8XJK - chains A and R of the 5 polymer chains in the assembly; structure by electron microscopy, 2.63 A resolution.

# Chain A
Molecule: Engineered miniGq
Organism: synthetic construct
Sequence (246 residues; row label = number of the first residue in the row):
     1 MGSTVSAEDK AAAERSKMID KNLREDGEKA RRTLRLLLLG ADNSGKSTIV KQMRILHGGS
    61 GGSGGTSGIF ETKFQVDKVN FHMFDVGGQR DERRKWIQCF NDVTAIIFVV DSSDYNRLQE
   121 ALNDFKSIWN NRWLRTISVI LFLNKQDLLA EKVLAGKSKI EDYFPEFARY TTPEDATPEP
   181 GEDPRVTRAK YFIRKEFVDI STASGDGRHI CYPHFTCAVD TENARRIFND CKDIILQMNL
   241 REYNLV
Disordered / not traced: 1-4, 55-67, 88-92

# Chain R
Molecule: Fusion tag, Prostaglandin F2-alpha receptor, LgBiT
Organism: synthetic construct
UniProt: P43088 (PF2R_HUMAN); residues 1-327 carry their UniProt numbers (327 of 588 residues fall inside the UniProt entry; the rest is not from it)
Sequence (588 residues; each row starts with the number of its first residue; numbers below 1 keep their minus sign (Asp-84 is residue -84)):
   -84 DYKDDDDHHH HHHHHGQPGN GSAFLLAPNG SHAPDHNVTQ QRDEGGSGQP GNGSAFLLAP
   -24 NGSHAPDHNV TQQRDEENLY FQGVDMSMNN SKQLVSPAAA LLSNTTCQTE NRLSVFFSVI
    36 FMTVGILSNS LAIAILMKAY QRFRQKSKAS FLLLASGLVI TDFFGHLING AIAVFVYASD
    96 KEWIRFDQSN VLCSIFGICM VFSGLCPLLL GSVMAIERCI GVTKPIFHST KITSKHVKMM
   156 LSGVCLFAVF IALLPILGHR DYKIQASRTW CFYNTEDIKD WEDRFYLLLF SFLGLLALGV
   216 SLLCNAITGI TLLRVKFKSQ QHRQGRSHHL EMVIQLLAIM CVSCICWSPF LVTMANIGIN
   276 GNHSLETCET TLFALRMATW NQILDPWVYI LLRKAVLKNL YKLASQCCGV HVGSSGGGGS
   336 GGGGSSGAAA VFTLEDFVGD WEQTAAYNLD QVLEQGGVSS LLQNLAVSVT PIQRIVRSGE
   396 NALKIDIHVI IPYEGLSADQ MAQIEEVFKV VYPVDDHHFK VILPYGTLVI DGVTPNMLNY
   456 FGRPYEGIAV FDGKKITVTG TLWNGNKIID ERLITPDGSM LFRVTINS
Disordered / not traced: -84 to 25, 233-241, 322-503
Swiss-Prot annotation at these positions:
  - glycosylation (N-linked (GlcNAc...) asparagine): Asn4, Asn19
Disulfides: Cys108-Cys186
Ligand contacts: Cloprostenol (A1D5A): Ser33, Phe36, Met37, Gly80, His81, Asn84, Gly85, Ala88, Tyr92, Phe111, Met115, Val116, Ser118, Gly119, Thr184, Trp185, Phe187, Phe205, Trp262, Phe265, Leu287, Leu290, Arg291, Ala293, Thr294, Gln297

# How chain A and chain R interact
Residue-residue contacts (46):
  Glu28(A) - Thr148(R)
  Arg31(A) - Ser62(R)
  Arg31(A) - Lys63(R)
  Arg31(A) - Thr145(R)
  Arg31(A) - Ser149(R)
  Arg32(A) - Thr145(R)
  Leu34(A) - Thr145(R)
  Lys78(A) - Lys146(R)
  Val79(A) - Ile141(R)  hydrophobic
  Phe228(A) - Ile141(R)  hydrophobic
  Lys232(A) - Pro140(R)
  Lys232(A) - Ile141(R)
  Ile235(A) - Pro140(R)
  Ile235(A) - Ile141(R)  hydrophobic
  Ile235(A) - Ser144(R)
  Leu236(A) - Val137(R)  hydrophobic
  Leu236(A) - Pro140(R)
  Gln237(A) - His244(R)  hydrogen bond
  Asn239(A) - Gly136(R)  hydrogen bond (side chain-backbone)
  Leu240(A) - His244(R)
  Arg241(A) - Phe58(R)
  Glu242(A) - Phe58(R)
  Glu242(A) - Ala64(R)
  Glu242(A) - Ser65(R)  hydrogen bond (side chain-backbone)
  Glu242(A) - Phe66(R)  hydrogen bond (side chain-backbone)
  Glu242(A) - Leu67(R)
  Tyr243(A) - Phe66(R)  hydrophobic
  Tyr243(A) - Glu132(R)
  Tyr243(A) - Arg133(R)
  Tyr243(A) - Gly136(R)
  Tyr243(A) - Met247(R)  hydrophobic
  Tyr243(A) - Gln250(R)
  Asn244(A) - His243(R)  hydrogen bond (side chain-backbone)
  Asn244(A) - Glu246(R)
  Asn244(A) - Met247(R)
  Asn244(A) - Gln250(R)  hydrogen bond
  Asn244(A) - Arg308(R)
  Leu245(A) - Arg57(R)
  Leu245(A) - Phe58(R)
  Leu245(A) - His243(R)
  Leu245(A) - Ala310(R)  hydrophobic
  Val246(A) - Ile50(R)
  Val246(A) - Leu51(R)  hydrophobic
  Val246(A) - Leu67(R)  hydrophobic
  Val246(A) - Ile305(R)  hydrophobic
  Val246(A) - Val311(R)
Interface residues without a listed pair, chain A (21 interface residues in all): Cys231, Met238
Interface residues without a listed pair, chain R (37 interface residues in all): Ala54, Arg59, Lys61, His143, Lys150, Leu227, Val230

# In short
The interface between chain A and chain R involves 21 residues on one side and 37 on the other; the contacts
include 6 hydrogen bonds. Polar contacts include Gln237(A)-His244(R), Asn239(A)-Gly136(R) and
Glu242(A)-Ser65(R). Chain R binds Cloprostenol.
Chain A is Engineered miniGq and chain R is Fusion tag, Prostaglandin F2-alpha receptor, LgBiT, both from
synthetic construct; the structure, Cloprosetnol bound Prostaglandin F2-alpha receptor-Gq Protein Complex, was
determined by electron microscopy together with 8XJL, 8XJM, 8XJN and 8XJO from the same study.
